Entry 4BPZ (X-ray diffraction, 1.13 A resolution); this record covers chain A.

Chain A:
Name: Endo-1,3-beta-glucanase, family GH16
Source organism: Zobellia galactanivorans
Notes: EC 3.2.1.39
UniProtKB: G0L5X4 (G0L5X4_ZOBGA); residue numbers follow UniProt; this construct covers 136-383
Amino-acid sequence (256 residues; numbered 128 to 383; the number before each row is that of its first residue):
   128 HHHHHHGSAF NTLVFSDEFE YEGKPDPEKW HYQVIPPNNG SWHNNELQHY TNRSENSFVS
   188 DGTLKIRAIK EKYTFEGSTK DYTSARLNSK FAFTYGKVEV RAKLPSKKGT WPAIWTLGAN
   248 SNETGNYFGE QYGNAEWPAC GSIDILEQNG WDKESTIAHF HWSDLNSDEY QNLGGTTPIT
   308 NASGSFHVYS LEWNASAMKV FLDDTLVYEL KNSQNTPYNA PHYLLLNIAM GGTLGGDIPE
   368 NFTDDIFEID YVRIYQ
Unresolved in the structure: 128-132
Construct notes: expression tag (128-135); engineered mutation Ser269 (Glu in G0L5X4)
Metal / ion sites: Ca2+: Glu145, Glu147, Gly189, Asp377

Summary:
The Ca2+ site is built by Glu145, Glu147, Gly189 and Asp377.
Chain A is Endo-1,3-beta-glucanase, family GH16 (Zobellia galactanivorans); the structure, Crystal structure
of lamA_E269S from Zobellia galactanivorans in complex with a trisaccharide of 1,3-1,4-beta-D-glucan, was
determined by X-ray diffraction, deposited together with 4BOW and 4BQ1.
